Entry 7SBB (electron microscopy, 3.10 A resolution); this record covers chains I and X of the 13 polymer chains in the assembly.

Chain I:
Protein: Cas10d
Organism: Synechocystis sp. PCC 6803
Reference sequence: Q6ZEI7 (Q6ZEI7_SYNY3); residues 1-975 here = UniProt positions 1-975
Amino-acid sequence (975 residues; row label = number of the first residue in the row):
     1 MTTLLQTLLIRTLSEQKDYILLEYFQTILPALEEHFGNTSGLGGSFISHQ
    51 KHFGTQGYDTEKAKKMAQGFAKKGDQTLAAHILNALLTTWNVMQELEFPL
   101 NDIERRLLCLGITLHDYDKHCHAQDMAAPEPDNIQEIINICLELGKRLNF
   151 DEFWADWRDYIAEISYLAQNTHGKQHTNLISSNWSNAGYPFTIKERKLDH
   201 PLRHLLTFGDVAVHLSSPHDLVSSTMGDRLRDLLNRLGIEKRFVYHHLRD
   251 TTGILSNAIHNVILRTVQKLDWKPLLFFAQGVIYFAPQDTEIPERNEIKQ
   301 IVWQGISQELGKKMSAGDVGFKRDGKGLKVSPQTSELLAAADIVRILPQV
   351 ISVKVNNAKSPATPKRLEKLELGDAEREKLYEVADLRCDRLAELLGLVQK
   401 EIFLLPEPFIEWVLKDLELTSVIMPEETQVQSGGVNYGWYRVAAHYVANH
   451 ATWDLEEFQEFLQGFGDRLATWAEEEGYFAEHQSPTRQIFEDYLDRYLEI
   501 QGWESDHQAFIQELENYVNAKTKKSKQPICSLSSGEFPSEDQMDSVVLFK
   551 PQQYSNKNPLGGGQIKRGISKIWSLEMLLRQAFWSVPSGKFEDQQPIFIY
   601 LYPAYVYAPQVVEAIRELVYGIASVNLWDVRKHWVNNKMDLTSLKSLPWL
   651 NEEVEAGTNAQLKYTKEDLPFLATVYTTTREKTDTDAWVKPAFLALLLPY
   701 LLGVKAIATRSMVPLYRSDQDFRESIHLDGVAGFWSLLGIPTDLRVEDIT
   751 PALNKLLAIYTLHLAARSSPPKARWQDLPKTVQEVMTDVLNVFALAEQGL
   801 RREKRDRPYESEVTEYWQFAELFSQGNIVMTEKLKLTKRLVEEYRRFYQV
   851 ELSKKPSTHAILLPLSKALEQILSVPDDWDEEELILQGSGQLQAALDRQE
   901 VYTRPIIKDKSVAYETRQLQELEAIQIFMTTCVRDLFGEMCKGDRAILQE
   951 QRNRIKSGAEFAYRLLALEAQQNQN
Disordered / not traced: 1, 39-74, 118-133, 170-183, 317-484, 519-569, 652-660
What the authors report for this chain:
  - mutagenesis - K326A, K326P: abolished binding to dsDNA target
  - catalytic residues: Asp116 (by similarity / conservation)

Chain X:
Molecule: ssRNA target
Sequence (33 nucleotides; numbered 1 to 33; the number before each row is that of its first residue):
     1 AGGCAUUGAAAGCGACCACCAGGGGCACAACAA

How chain I and chain X interact:
Contacting residue pairs (32):
  Thr683(I) - A30(X)  sugar contact
  Thr683(I) - C31(X)  hydrogen bond to the phosphate
  Asp684(I) - C31(X)  hydrogen bond to the phosphate
  Thr685(I) - A30(X)  sugar contact
  Thr685(I) - C31(X)  hydrogen bond to the phosphate
  Arg767(I) - C28(X)  base contact
  Gln776(I) - C28(X)  hydrogen bond to the phosphate
  Gln776(I) - A29(X)  phosphate contact
  Gln776(I) - A30(X)  hydrogen bond to the sugar
  Asp777(I) - A29(X)  base contact
  Asp777(I) - A30(X)  base contact
  Pro779(I) - A30(X)  sugar contact
  Lys780(I) - A30(X)  base contact
  Gln798(I) - C26(X)  phosphate contact
  Arg801(I) - G24(X)  salt bridge to the phosphate
  Arg801(I) - G25(X)  hydrogen bond to the phosphate
  Arg801(I) - C26(X)  salt bridge to the phosphate
  Ser857(I) - G22(X)  hydrogen bond to the phosphate
  Ser857(I) - G23(X)  phosphate contact
  Thr858(I) - G23(X)  phosphate contact
  His859(I) - A21(X)  salt bridge to the phosphate
  His859(I) - G22(X)  base contact
  His859(I) - G23(X)  base contact
  Lys867(I) - C20(X)  salt bridge to the phosphate
  Gln891(I) - C19(X)  hydrogen bond to the phosphate
  Arg898(I) - A18(X)  salt bridge to the phosphate
  Arg898(I) - C19(X)  salt bridge to the phosphate
  Arg898(I) - C20(X)  salt bridge to the phosphate
  Gln899(I) - A21(X)  phosphate contact
  Asn953(I) - G24(X)  hydrogen bond to the sugar
  Asn953(I) - G25(X)  phosphate contact
  Lys956(I) - G24(X)  base contact
Also at the interface, not in a pair above, chain I (22 interface residues in all): Arg802, Ala895, Arg952
Also at the interface, not in a pair above, chain X (14 interface residues in all): A27

In short:
22 residues of chain I and 14 residues of chain X are in contact, with 9 hydrogen bonds and 7 salt bridges.
Among the polar pairs are Gln776(I)-A30(X), Asn953(I)-G24(X) and Thr683(I)-C31(X). From the paper: the
catalytic residue Asp116(I); K326A and K326P of chain I abolish binding to dsDNA target.
Here chain I is Cas10d (Synechocystis sp. PCC 6803) and chain X is ssRNA target. Entry 7SBB (Structure of type
I-D Cascade bound to a ssRNA target) was determined by electron microscopy together with 7SBA from the same
study.
